PDB entry 5K8S | X-ray diffraction, 1.15 A resolution | chain A

[Chain A]
Molecule: CAMP-dependent protein kinase regulatory subunit
Organism: Plasmodium falciparum (isolate 3D7)
Reference sequence: Q7KQK0 (Q7KQK0_PLAF7); numbering as in UniProt (aligned over 297-441)
Sequence (148 residues; numbered 294 to 441; the number before each row is that of its first residue):
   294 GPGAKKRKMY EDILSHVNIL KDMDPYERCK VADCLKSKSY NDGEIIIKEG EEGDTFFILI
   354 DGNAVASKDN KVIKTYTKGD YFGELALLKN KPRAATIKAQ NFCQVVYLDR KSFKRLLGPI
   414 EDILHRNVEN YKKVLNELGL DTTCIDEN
Unresolved in the structure: 440-441
Differences from the reference sequence: expression tag (294-296)
Residues lining bound ligands: adenosine-3',5'-cyclic-monophosphate (CMP): Ile340, Ala359, Ile366, Lys367, Tyr369, Phe375, Gly376, Glu377, Leu378, Ala379, Pro385, Arg386, Ala387, Ala388, Ile390, Tyr424, Val427, Leu428, Cys437, Ile438
What the authors report for this chain:
  - binding site for adenosine-3',5'-cyclic-monophosphate: Ile366, Tyr369, Glu377, Arg386, Tyr424, Val427, Leu428, Cys437, Ile438

[Summary]
Bound to chain A: adenosine-3',5'-cyclic-monophosphate. From the paper: a binding site for
adenosine-3',5'-cyclic-monophosphate at Ile366, Tyr369 and Glu377 among others.
Chain A is CAMP-dependent protein kinase regulatory subunit (Plasmodium falciparum (isolate 3D7)); the
structure, cAMP bound PfPKA-R (297-441), was determined by X-ray diffraction (same publication as 5KBF and
5T3N).
